Entry 6PCX (X-ray diffraction, 2.11 A resolution); this record covers chain A.

Chain A:
Molecule: Hemagglutinin
Organism: Influenza A virus (A/mallard/Vietnam/3/2003(H5N1))
Reference sequence: Q1KHJ9 (Q1KHJ9_9INFA); the author numbering skips numbers that UniProt does not, so the offset changes along the chain: 11-330 = UniProt 17-336; 857-1041 = UniProt 337-521
Chain sequence (526 residues; row label = number of the first residue in the row; note: 526 numbers in that range are skipped by the numbering (no residue carries them; nothing is unmodelled there); numbers below 1 keep their minus sign (Leu-4 is residue -4)):
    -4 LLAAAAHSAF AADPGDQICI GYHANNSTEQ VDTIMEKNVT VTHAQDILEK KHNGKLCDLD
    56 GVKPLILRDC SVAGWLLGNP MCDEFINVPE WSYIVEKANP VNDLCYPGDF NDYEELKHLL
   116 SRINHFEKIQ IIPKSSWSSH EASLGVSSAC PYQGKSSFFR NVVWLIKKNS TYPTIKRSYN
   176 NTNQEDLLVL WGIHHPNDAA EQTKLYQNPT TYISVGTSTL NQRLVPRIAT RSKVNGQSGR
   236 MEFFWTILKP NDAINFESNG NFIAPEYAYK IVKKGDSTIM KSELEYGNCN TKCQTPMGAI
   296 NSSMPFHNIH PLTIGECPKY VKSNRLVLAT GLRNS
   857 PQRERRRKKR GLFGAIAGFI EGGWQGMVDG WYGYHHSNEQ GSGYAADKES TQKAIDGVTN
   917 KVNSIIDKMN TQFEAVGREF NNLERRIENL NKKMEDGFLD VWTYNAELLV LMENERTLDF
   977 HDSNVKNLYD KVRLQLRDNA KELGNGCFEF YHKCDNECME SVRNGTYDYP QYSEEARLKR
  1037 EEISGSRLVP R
Not modelled in the structure: -4 to 7, 857-870, 1039-1047
Construct notes: expression tag (-4 to 10, 1042-1047)
Cystine bridges: Cys14-Cys1003, Cys52-Cys284, Cys65-Cys77, Cys100-Cys145, Cys288-Cys312, Cys1010-Cys1014
Covalently attached groups: N-acetylglucosamine (NAG) linked to Asn33, Asn164, Asn175, Asn1020
From the paper describing this entry:
  - conformationally variable residues (side-chain flip): His38
  - contacts within the chain: Glu24-His38

Overview:
Covalently linked N-acetylglucosamine: at Asn33, Asn164, Asn175 and Asn1020. From the paper: conformational
variability at His38; contacts within the chain involving His38 and Glu24.
Chain A is Hemagglutinin (Influenza A virus (A/mallard/Vietnam/3/2003(H5N1))); the structure, Crystal
Structure of a H5N1 influenza virus hemagglutinin at pH 6.0, was determined by X-ray diffraction (same
publication as 6PD3, 6PD5 and 6PD6).
